PDB entry 4IDO | X-ray diffraction, 2.09 A resolution | chains A and B

[Chain A (and B)]
Molecule: Atlastin-1
Organism: Homo sapiens
Notes: EC 3.6.5.-; fragment: cytoplasmic domain; chain B of this document is another copy of the same molecule, construct and numbering; everything in this record applies to it too
UniProtKB: Q8WXF7 (ATLA1_HUMAN); numbering as in UniProt (aligned over 1-446)
Sequence (457 residues; row label = number of the first residue in the row):
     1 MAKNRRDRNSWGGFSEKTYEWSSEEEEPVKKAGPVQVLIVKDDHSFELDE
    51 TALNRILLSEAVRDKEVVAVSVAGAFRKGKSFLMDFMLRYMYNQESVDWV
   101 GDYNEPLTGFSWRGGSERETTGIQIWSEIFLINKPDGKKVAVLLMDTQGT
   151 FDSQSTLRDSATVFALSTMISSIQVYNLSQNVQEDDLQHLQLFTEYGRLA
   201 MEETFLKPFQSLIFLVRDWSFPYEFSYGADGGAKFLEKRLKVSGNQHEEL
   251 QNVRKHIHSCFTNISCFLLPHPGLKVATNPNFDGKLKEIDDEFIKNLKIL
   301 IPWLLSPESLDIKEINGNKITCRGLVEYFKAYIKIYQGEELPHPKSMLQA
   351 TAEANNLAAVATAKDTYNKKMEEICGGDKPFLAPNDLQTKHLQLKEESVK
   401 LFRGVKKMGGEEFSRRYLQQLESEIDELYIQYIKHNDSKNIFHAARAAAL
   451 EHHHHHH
Not modelled in the structure: 1-30, 443-457 (chain B: 1-30, 453-457)
Construct notes: expression tag (447-457)
Ion coordination: Mg2+: S81, T120 (together with GDP)
Residues lining bound ligands: GDP (guanosine-5'-diphosphate): A75, F76, R77, K78, G79, K80, S81, F82, S111, W112, R113, G114, T120, R217, D218, H271, P272, V276, A277, F282, F293
From the paper describing this entry:
  - mutagenesis - R77A (0.1 uM Pi/min/uM): abolished catalytic activity on GTP
  - mutagenesis - R77A: unchanged binding to fluorescently labelled nucleotides
  - mutagenesis - K295C/C375A: unchanged catalytic activity on GTP
  - mutagenesis - M347E: decreased binding to nucleotide
  - mutagenesis - M347E: abolished catalytic activity on G domain
  - mutagenesis - M347E: decreased catalytic activity on GTP

[How chain A and chain B interact]
Residue-residue contacts (140; chain A residue first):
  H44(A) - H247(B)
  A75(A) - Q183(B)
  F76(A) - N181(B)
  F76(A) - Q183(B)
  K78(A) - Q180(B)  hydrogen bond
  K78(A) - Q183(B)
  G114(A) - F221(B)
  G114(A) - Y223(B)
  G115(A) - F221(B)
  G115(A) - Y223(B)  hydrogen bond (backbone-side chain)
  G115(A) - E224(B)
  S116(A) - W219(B)
  S116(A) - F221(B)
  S116(A) - E224(B)  hydrogen bond
  S116(A) - F225(B)
  S116(A) - R239(B)
  E117(A) - R239(B)  salt bridge
  F151(A) - Q183(B)
  F151(A) - E184(B)  hydrogen bond (backbone-backbone)
  F151(A) - D185(B)
  D152(A) - E184(B)
  S153(A) - E184(B)
  S153(A) - R239(B)
  S153(A) - L250(B)
  S153(A) - R254(B)
  Q154(A) - L250(B)
  S155(A) - L250(B)
  T156(A) - H247(B)
  T156(A) - E249(B)
  L157(A) - E249(B)  hydrogen bond (backbone-side chain)
  L157(A) - M347(B)  hydrophobic
  S179(A) - Q180(B)
  Q180(A) - K78(B)  hydrogen bond
  Q180(A) - S179(B)
  Q180(A) - D218(B)
  N181(A) - F76(B)
  N181(A) - R77(B)
  N181(A) - S116(B)
  Q183(A) - A75(B)
  Q183(A) - F76(B)
  Q183(A) - K78(B)
  Q183(A) - F151(B)
  E184(A) - F151(B)  hydrogen bond (backbone-backbone)
  E184(A) - D152(B)
  E184(A) - S153(B)  hydrogen bond
  D185(A) - F151(B)
  D185(A) - H189(B)
  Q188(A) - S346(B)
  H189(A) - D185(B)  salt bridge
  H189(A) - M347(B)
  Q191(A) - L348(B)
  L192(A) - M347(B)  hydrophobic
  L192(A) - L348(B)
  L192(A) - M408(B)  hydrophobic
  E195(A) - L348(B)
  E195(A) - M408(B)
  E195(A) - G409(B)  hydrogen bond (side chain-backbone)
  E195(A) - G410(B)
  R198(A) - G410(B)
  L199(A) - K407(B)
  L199(A) - M408(B)
  D218(A) - Q180(B)
  W219(A) - S116(B)
  S220(A) - A277(B)
  S220(A) - T278(B)
  F221(A) - G114(B)
  F221(A) - G115(B)
  F221(A) - S116(B)
  Y223(A) - G114(B)
  Y223(A) - G115(B)  hydrogen bond (side chain-backbone)
  Y223(A) - T278(B)
  Y223(A) - P280(B)
  E224(A) - G115(B)
  E224(A) - S116(B)  hydrogen bond (side chain-backbone)
  F225(A) - S116(B)
  F235(A) - S116(B)
  K238(A) - E117(B)  salt bridge
  R239(A) - S116(B)  hydrogen bond (side chain-backbone)
  R239(A) - E117(B)  salt bridge
  R239(A) - S153(B)
  H247(A) - H44(B)
  H247(A) - T156(B)
  E249(A) - T156(B)
  E249(A) - L157(B)  hydrogen bond (side chain-backbone)
  L250(A) - S153(B)
  L250(A) - S155(B)
  R254(A) - S153(B)  hydrogen bond
  H271(A) - L274(B)
  L274(A) - H271(B)
  L274(A) - D290(B)
  A277(A) - S220(B)
  A277(A) - F221(B)
  T278(A) - S220(B)
  T278(A) - Y223(B)
  P280(A) - Y223(B)
  D290(A) - L274(B)
  E340(A) - K406(B)
  L341(A) - K406(B)
  P342(A) - N355(B)
  P342(A) - K406(B)
  P342(A) - M408(B)  hydrophobic
  S346(A) - Q188(B)
  S346(A) - E249(B)
  M347(A) - L157(B)  hydrophobic
  M347(A) - H189(B)
  M347(A) - L192(B)  hydrophobic
  L348(A) - Q191(B)
  L348(A) - E195(B)
  Q349(A) - E248(B)
  A350(A) - A350(B)  hydrophobic
  T351(A) - A350(B)
  N355(A) - P342(B)
  L357(A) - A354(B)
  E372(A) - Q431(B)
  C375(A) - H435(B)
  G376(A) - H435(B)
  G377(A) - K434(B)
  G377(A) - H435(B)  hydrogen bond (backbone-side chain)
  G377(A) - S438(B)
  D378(A) - K434(B)  salt bridge
  K406(A) - L199(B)
  K406(A) - L341(B)
  K406(A) - P342(B)
  K407(A) - L199(B)
  K407(A) - P342(B)
  M408(A) - L192(B)  hydrophobic
  M408(A) - E195(B)
  M408(A) - Y196(B)  hydrophobic
  M408(A) - L199(B)  hydrophobic
  M408(A) - P342(B)
  G409(A) - E195(B)
  Q431(A) - E372(B)
  K434(A) - G377(B)
  K434(A) - D378(B)  salt bridge
  H435(A) - E372(B)  salt bridge
  H435(A) - C375(B)
  H435(A) - G376(B)
  H435(A) - G377(B)  hydrogen bond (side chain-backbone)
  H435(A) - H435(B)
  S438(A) - G377(B)
Also at the interface, not in a pair above, chain A (87 interface residues in all): R77, V182, Y196, E203, Y227, H256, G273, K345, A354, A358, K364, D365, V405, G410, E427
Also at the interface, not in a pair above, chain B (84 interface residues in all): Q154, R198, F235, N252, G273, E340, K345, T351, L357, A358, K364, D365, K369, E411, Y432

[Summary]
87 residues of chain A and 84 residues of chain B are in contact; the contacts include 16 hydrogen bonds and 7
salt bridges. Among the polar pairs are E117(A)-R239(B), H189(A)-D185(B) and K238(A)-E117(B). From the paper:
R77A of chain A abolishes catalytic activity on GTP; M347E of chain A reduces binding to nucleotide.
Both chains are Atlastin-1 (Homo sapiens). Entry 4IDO (human atlastin-1 1-446, C-his6, GDPAlF4-) was
determined by X-ray diffraction (same publication as 4IDN, 4IDP and 4IDQ).
